6NNJ - chains G and L of the 8 polymer chains in the assembly; structure by X-ray diffraction, 2.60 A resolution.

# Chain G
Name: Envelope glycoprotein gp120
Source organism: Human immunodeficiency virus 1
Notes: fragment: gp120
UniProtKB: Q2N0S6 (Q2N0S6_9HIV1); the construct lacks a stretch of the UniProt sequence and is renumbered around it, so the offset changes along the chain: 31-135 = UniProt 30-134; 144-184 = UniProt 135-175; 188-309 = UniProt 187-308; 312-321 = UniProt 309-318; 2 more segments
Amino-acid sequence (481 residues; numbered 31 to 513 plus 12 insertion-coded residues; 14 numbers in that range are skipped by the numbering (no residue carries them; nothing is unmodelled there); the number before each row is that of its first residue; a row labelled like 184A-184K holds insertion residues (184A, then the next letters in order)):
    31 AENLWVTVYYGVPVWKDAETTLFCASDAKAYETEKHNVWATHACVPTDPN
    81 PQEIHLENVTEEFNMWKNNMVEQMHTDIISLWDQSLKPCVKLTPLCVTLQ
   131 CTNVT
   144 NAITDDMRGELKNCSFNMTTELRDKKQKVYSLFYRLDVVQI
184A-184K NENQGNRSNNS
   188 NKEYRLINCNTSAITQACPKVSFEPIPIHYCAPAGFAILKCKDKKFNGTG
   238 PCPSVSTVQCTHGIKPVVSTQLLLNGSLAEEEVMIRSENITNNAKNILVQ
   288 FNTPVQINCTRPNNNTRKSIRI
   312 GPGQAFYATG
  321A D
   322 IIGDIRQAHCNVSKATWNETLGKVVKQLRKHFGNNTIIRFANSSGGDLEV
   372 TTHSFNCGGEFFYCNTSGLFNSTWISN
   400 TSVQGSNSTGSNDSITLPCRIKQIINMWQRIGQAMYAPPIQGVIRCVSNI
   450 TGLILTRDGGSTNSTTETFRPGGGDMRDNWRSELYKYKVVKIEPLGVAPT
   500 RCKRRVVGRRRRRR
Unresolved in the structure: 31, 58-64, 144-150, 184A-184K, 400-410, 459-464, 506-513
Disulfide bonds: Cys54-Cys74, Cys119-Cys205, Cys126-Cys196, Cys131-Cys157, Cys218-Cys247, Cys228-Cys239, Cys296-Cys331, Cys378-Cys445, Cys385-Cys418
Covalent attachments: glycan linked to Asn88, Asn332; N-acetylglucosamine (NAG) linked to Asn133, Asn156, Asn160, Asn197, Asn234, Asn262, Asn276, Asn295, Asn301, Asn363, Asn386, Asn448
Construct notes: engineered mutation Ala145 (Asn136 in Q2N0S6), Asn332 (Thr330 in Q2N0S6), Cys501 (Ala498 in Q2N0S6); expression tag (509-513)

# Chain L
Name: 3H109L Fab light chain
Source organism: Homo sapiens
Notes: engineered mutation(s): E184M, S188M; antibody fragment or engineered binder
Amino-acid sequence (217 residues; each row starts with the number of its first residue; a row labelled like 67A-67C holds insertion residues (67A, then the next letters in order)):
     3 SVTSYVRPLSVALGETASISCGRQALGSRAVQWYQHRPGQAPILLIYNNQ
    53 DRPSGIPERFSGTPD
67A-67C INF
    68 GTRATLTISGVEAGDEADYYCHMWDSRS
95A-95C GFS
    96 WSFGGATRLTVLGQPKAAPSVTLFPPSSEELQANKATLVCLISDFYPGAV
   146 TVAWKADSSPVKAGVETTTPSKQSNNKYAASSYLSLTPMQWKMHKSYSCQ
   196 VTHEGSTVEKTVAPTECS
Unresolved in the structure: 3-6, 211-213
Disulfide bonds: Cys23-Cys88, Cys135-Cys194

# How chain G and chain L interact
Residue-residue contacts (8; chain G residue first):
  Thr135(G) with Arg94(L)
  Ile322(G) with Arg94(L), hydrogen bond (backbone-side chain)
  Gly324(G) with Leu28(L); Arg94(L), hydrogen bond (backbone-side chain)
  Asp325(G) with Gly29(L); Ser30(L), hydrogen bond; Ser93(L), hydrogen bond
  Ile326(G) with Arg94(L)
Interface residues without a listed pair, chain G (6 interface residues in all): Ile323
Interface residues without a listed pair, chain L (6 interface residues in all): Phe67C

# Summary
The chain G/chain L interface involves 6 residues from each chain, with 4 hydrogen bonds. Among the polar
pairs are Ile322(G)-Arg94(L), Gly324(G)-Arg94(L) and Asp325(G)-Ser30(L).
Here chain G is Envelope glycoprotein gp120 (Human immunodeficiency virus 1) and chain L is 3H109L Fab light
chain (Homo sapiens). Entry 6NNJ (Crystal Structure of HIV-1 BG505 SOSIP.664 Prefusion Env Trimer Bound to
CH31 scFv in Complex with ...) was determined by X-ray diffraction together with 6NM6 and 6NNF from the same
study.
